PDB entry 8B41 | electron microscopy, 3.80 A resolution | chains C and I of the 10 polymer chains in the assembly

[Chain C]
Protein: Volume-regulated anion channel subunit LRRC8A
From: Mus musculus
UniProtKB: Q80WG5 (LRC8A_MOUSE); residue numbers follow UniProt; this construct covers 2-810
Chain sequence (817 residues; row label = number of the first residue in the row; numbering starts at 0):
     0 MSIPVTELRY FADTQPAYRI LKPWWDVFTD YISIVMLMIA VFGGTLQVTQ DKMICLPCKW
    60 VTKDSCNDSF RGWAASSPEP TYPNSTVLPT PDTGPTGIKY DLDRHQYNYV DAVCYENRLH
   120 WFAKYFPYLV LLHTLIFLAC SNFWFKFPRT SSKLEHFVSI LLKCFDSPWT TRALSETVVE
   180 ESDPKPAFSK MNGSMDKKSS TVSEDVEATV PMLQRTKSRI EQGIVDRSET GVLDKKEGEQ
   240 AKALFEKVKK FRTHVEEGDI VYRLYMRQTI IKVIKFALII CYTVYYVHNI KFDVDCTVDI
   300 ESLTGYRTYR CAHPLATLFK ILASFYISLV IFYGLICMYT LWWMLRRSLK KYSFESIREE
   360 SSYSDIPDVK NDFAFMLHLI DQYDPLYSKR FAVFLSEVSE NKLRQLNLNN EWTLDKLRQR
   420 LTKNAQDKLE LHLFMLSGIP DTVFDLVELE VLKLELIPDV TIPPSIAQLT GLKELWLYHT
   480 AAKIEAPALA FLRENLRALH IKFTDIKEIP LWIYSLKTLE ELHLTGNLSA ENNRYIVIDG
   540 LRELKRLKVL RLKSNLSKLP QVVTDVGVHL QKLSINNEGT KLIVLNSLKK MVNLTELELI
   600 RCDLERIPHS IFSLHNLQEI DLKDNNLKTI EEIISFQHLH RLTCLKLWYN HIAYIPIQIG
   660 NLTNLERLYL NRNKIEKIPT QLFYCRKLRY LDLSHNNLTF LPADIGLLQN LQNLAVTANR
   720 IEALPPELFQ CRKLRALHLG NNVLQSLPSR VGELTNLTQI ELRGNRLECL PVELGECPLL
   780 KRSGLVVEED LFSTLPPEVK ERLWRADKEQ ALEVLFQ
Disordered / not traced: 0-14, 69-91, 177-229, 809-816
Disulfide bonds: Cys54-Cys310, Cys57-Cys65, Cys113-Cys295
Sequence notes: initiating methionine (0); expression tag (1, 811-816)
Curated features (UniProtKB/Swiss-Prot):
  - motif: Leu706, Leu707 (Di-leucine motif)
  - site: Arg103 (Required for anion selectivity)
  - modified residue: Thr200 (Phosphothreonine), Ser202 (Phosphoserine), Thr215 (Phosphothreonine), Ser217 (Phosphoserine)
  - glycosylation (N-linked (GlcNAc...) asparagine): Asn66, Asn83
What the authors report for this chain:
  - specificity-determining residues: Arg103

[Chain I]
Protein: Synthetic nanobody Sb1
From: Synthetic construct
Notes: antibody fragment or engineered binder
Chain sequence (118 residues; numbered -2 to 115; the number before each row is that of its first residue; numbers below 1 keep their minus sign (Gly-2 is residue -2)):
    -2 GPSQVQLVES GGGLVQAGGS LRLSCAASGF PVGRHFMYWY RQAPGKEREW VAAIYSYGEY
    58 TEYADSVKGR FTISRDNAKN TVYLQMNSLK PEDTAVYYCY VYVGNEYWGQ GTQVTVSA
Disordered / not traced: -2 to 0, 115
Disulfide bonds: Cys22-Cys96

[How chain C and chain I interact]
Contacting residue pairs (31; chain C residue first):
  Arg605(C) - Tyr54(I)
  Ile606(C) - Tyr54(I)  hydrogen bond (backbone-side chain)
  His608(C) - Tyr57(I)
  Glu630(C) - Phe33(I)
  Glu630(C) - Tyr35(I)
  Glu631(C) - Phe33(I)
  Glu631(C) - Tyr52(I)  hydrogen bond (backbone-side chain)
  Glu631(C) - Tyr54(I)  hydrogen bond
  Ile633(C) - Trp47(I)
  Ile633(C) - Ala50(I)  hydrophobic
  Ile633(C) - Tyr52(I)  hydrophobic
  Ser634(C) - Tyr52(I)  hydrogen bond
  Ser634(C) - Glu59(I)  hydrogen bond
  Gln636(C) - Trp47(I)
  Gln636(C) - Glu59(I)
  Gln636(C) - Tyr60(I)  hydrogen bond (side chain-backbone)
  His637(C) - Glu59(I)  salt bridge
  His637(C) - Lys65(I)
  His639(C) - Asp62(I)
  Tyr653(C) - Tyr99(I)  hydrophobic
  Ile656(C) - Tyr37(I)
  Ile656(C) - Tyr97(I)
  Ile656(C) - Glu103(I)
  Ile656(C) - Trp105(I)  hydrophobic
  Gln657(C) - Tyr35(I)
  Gln657(C) - Tyr37(I)  hydrogen bond
  Gln657(C) - Tyr97(I)
  Asn660(C) - Trp47(I)
  Lys676(C) - Tyr99(I)
  Gln680(C) - Trp105(I)
  Tyr683(C) - Glu44(I)
Interface residues without a listed pair, chain C (18 interface residues in all): Phe611

[Overview]
18 residues of chain C and 17 residues of chain I are in contact, with 7 hydrogen bonds and 1 salt bridge.
Polar contacts include His637(C)-Glu59(I), Ile606(C)-Tyr54(I) and Glu631(C)-Tyr52(I). The paper reports the
specificity determinant Arg103(C).
Chain C is Volume-regulated anion channel subunit LRRC8A (Mus musculus) and chain I is Synthetic nanobody Sb1
(Synthetic construct); the structure, Structure of heteromeric LRRC8A/C (1:1 co-transfected) Volume-Regulated
Anion Channel in complex with synthetic nanobody Sb1, was determined by electron microscopy (same publication
as 8B40, 8B42 and 8BEN).
